Entry 8XXT (electron microscopy, 2.85 A resolution); this record covers chains A and B of the 9 polymer chains in the assembly.

# Chain A
Molecule: DNA-directed RNA polymerase subunit
Source organism: African swine fever virus
Notes: EC 2.7.7.6
UniProt: A0A3S7XUW7 (A0A3S7XUW7_ASF); residues 1-1441 here = UniProt positions 1-1441
Amino-acid sequence (1441 residues; numbered 1 to 1441; the number before each row is that of its first residue):
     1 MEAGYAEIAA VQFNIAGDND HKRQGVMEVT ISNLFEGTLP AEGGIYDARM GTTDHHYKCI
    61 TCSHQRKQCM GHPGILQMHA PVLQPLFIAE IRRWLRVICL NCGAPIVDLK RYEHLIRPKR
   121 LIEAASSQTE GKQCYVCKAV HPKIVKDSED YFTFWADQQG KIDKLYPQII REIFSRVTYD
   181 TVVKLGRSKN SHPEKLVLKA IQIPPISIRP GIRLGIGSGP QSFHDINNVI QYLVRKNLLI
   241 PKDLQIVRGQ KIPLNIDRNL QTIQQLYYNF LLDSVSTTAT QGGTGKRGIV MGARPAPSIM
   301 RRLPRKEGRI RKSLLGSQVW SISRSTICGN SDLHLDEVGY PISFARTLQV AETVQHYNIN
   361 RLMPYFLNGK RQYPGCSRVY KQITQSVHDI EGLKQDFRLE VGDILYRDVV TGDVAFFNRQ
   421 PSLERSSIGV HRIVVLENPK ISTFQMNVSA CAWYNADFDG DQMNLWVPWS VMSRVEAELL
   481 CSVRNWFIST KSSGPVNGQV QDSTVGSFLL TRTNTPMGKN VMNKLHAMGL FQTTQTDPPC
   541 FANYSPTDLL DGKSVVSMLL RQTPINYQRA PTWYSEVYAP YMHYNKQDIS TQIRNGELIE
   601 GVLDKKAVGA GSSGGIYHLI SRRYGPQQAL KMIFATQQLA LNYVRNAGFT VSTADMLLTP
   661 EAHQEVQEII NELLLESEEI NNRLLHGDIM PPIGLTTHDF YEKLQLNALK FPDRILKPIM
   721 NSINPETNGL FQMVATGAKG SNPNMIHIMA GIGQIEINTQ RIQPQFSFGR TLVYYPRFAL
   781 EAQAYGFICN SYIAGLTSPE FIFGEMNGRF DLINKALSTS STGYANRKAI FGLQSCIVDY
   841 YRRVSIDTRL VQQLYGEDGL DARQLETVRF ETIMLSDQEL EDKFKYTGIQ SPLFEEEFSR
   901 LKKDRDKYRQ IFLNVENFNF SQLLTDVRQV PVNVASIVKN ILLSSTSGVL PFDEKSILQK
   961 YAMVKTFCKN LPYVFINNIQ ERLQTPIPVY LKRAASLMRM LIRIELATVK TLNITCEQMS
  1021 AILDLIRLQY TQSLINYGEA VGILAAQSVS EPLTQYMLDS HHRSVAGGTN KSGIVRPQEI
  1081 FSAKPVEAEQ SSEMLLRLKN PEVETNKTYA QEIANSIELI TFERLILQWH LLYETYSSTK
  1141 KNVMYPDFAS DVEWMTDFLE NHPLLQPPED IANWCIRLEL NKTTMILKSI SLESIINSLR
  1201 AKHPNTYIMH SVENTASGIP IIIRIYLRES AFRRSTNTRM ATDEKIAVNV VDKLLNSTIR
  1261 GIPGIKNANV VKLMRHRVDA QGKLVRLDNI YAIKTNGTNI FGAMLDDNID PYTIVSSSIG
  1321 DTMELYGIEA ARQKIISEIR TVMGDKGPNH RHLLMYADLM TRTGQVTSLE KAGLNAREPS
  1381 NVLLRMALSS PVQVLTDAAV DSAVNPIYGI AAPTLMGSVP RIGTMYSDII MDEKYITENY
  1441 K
Not modelled in the structure: 213-224, 286-294, 1235-1239
Ion coordination: Zn2+ site 1: Cys59, Cys62, Cys69, His72; Zn2+ site 2: Cys99, Cys102, Cys134, Cys137; Mg2+: Asp457, Asp459, Asp461

# Chain B
Molecule: DNA-directed RNA polymerase subunit beta
Source organism: African swine fever virus
Notes: EC 2.7.7.6
UniProt: A0A2X0RU95 (A0A2X0RU95_ASF); numbering as in UniProt (aligned over 8-1242)
Amino-acid sequence (1235 residues; numbered 8 to 1242; the number before each row is that of its first residue):
     8 ITYGPIETVD NEELTEADML SFISAAVNST GLIGYNIKSF DDLMDNGIPQ IVKQMFNVDI
    68 TYKDQRDHTE IDKLRESVQI QFNFTDVNIE RPQHRNYSQG NKINLLPNKA RLCGLSYSGP
   128 VNLAAEVILT AHYSNGRQEV KRASIPPFQV STFPIMRGSN RCHTHHLSKT AKKEIGEDPN
   188 EPGGYFIARG GEWVVDLLEN IRFNTLHIHY HTMQQGNNEI IRGEFISQPG GAFENSSQII
   248 IRYMTTGAIT IEINSTKFSK LRIPWYLIFR MFGMTGDDSI IEQVVFDLES NSLVNTFMIE
   308 ILEKSIHVLD PIFQPVQHEL NREKIIQFLS EKVSKFVSNP SAYKSDENAV QYLNERQLTI
   368 LDKILLPHMG QTADTRVRKL RFLGLLIHKI LLVIMNVFPP TDRDSYRTKR VHGSGVSLAK
   428 AFKAIFNTSV IAPIINGFKE LLKQTAFEEL TQRNIIEAFS AALSKNTASD LNRSMEQSII
   488 SGNKTIMVRQ RPIVNRVSTQ SLERKNLLNT ISALRTVNTH NTTNASKQTE RADMMRRVHA
   548 SYPGYICVAQ SADTGEKVGM SKQLAITANV CTAGEVLSLK QRLLSDPAIQ QLADVSNKDI
   608 VRKGLARVFI NGEWIGCCTN AFELAQRYRM LRREGKVVHP HTTIYWDSMV DEVEFWLDVG
   668 RLTRPLLIVD NNIEKYNQAC YKAAEARKKG DKDWEKHKIP FIQNTRFTPQ MAKDILAGTL
   728 TLEDLVAQGI CEFITPEEAE NCLVAFSIIE LRKHKHDVTR RFTHVDVPQA ILGLAALVSP
   788 YANCTQPARV TYETNQGRQT GGWYCFSWPY RVDMNRFFQF YNEMPLVKTI AHNYVIPNGL
   848 NTIVAYMIYG GYNQEDSVIV SQSFIDRGGF AGTFYREEKV ELESDIESFG KPDPLITKNL
   908 KPGANYEKLV DGFVPVGTVV KKGDIIIGKV AKIRGEKDEL NKYIDRSVMY GFDEPAVVDA
   968 VMRPHGPNDE IFGLMRLRYE RNLNIGDKMS SRSGNKGIAA LALPTSDMPF TEDGLQPDLI
  1028 VNPHSHPSRM TNGQMIETTV GLANALQGVV TDGTAFLPIN VQLLSERLAQ EGLRFNGCQK
  1088 MFNGQTGEYF DAAIFIGPTY HQRLQKFVLD DRYAVASYGP TDALTGQPLD GKRSHGGLRL
  1148 GEMEHWVLTA QGAMQTIIEK SHDDSDGCIS YICRNCGEPA IYNASHPIYK CMNCDVQADI
  1208 GMVDSRRSSI VFQHEMRAAN VNITSVLSPR VFQPA
Not modelled in the structure: 941-949
Ion coordination: Zn2+: Cys1180, Cys1183, Cys1198, Cys1201

# How chain A and chain B interact
Residue-residue contacts (420):
  Met1(A) with Tyr1189(B), hydrogen bond (backbone-side chain); Tyr1196(B), hydrophobic
  Glu2(A) with Tyr1196(B)
  Ala3(A) with Tyr1189(B), hydrophobic; Ile1207(B); Met1209(B)
  Gly4(A) with Gly1208(B); Met1209(B), hydrogen bond (backbone-backbone)
  Tyr5(A) with Met1209(B)
  Ala6(A) with Arg1181(B); Met1209(B), hydrogen bond (backbone-backbone); Val1210(B); Leu1234(B), hydrophobic
  Glu7(A) with Leu1234(B); Ser1235(B), hydrogen bond (backbone-backbone)
  Ile8(A) with Val1210(B), hydrophobic; Ser1232(B); Leu1234(B), hydrophobic
  Ala9(A) with Leu1234(B); Ser1235(B)
  Ala10(A) with Thr1231(B); Ser1232(B); Val1233(B), hydrogen bond (backbone-backbone)
  Val11(A) with Ile1230(B), hydrophobic; Thr1231(B)
  Gln12(A) with Asn1229(B); Ile1230(B); Thr1231(B), hydrogen bond (backbone-backbone)
  Phe13(A) with Asn1229(B)
  Asn14(A) with Val1228(B); Asn1229(B), hydrogen bond (backbone-backbone)
  Ile15(A) with Asn1227(B)
  Ala16(A) with Asn1227(B), hydrogen bond (backbone-backbone)
  His21(A) with Asn1227(B), hydrogen bond
  Arg23(A) with Met1199(B); Asn1200(B)
  Gln24(A) with Glu1185(B), hydrogen bond; Asn1200(B); Asn1229(B), hydrogen bond
  Gly25(A) with Met1199(B)
  Val26(A) with Met1199(B), hydrophobic
  Thr61(A) with Ile1188(B); Ile1195(B)
  Cys62(A) with Ile1188(B), hydrophobic; Asn1190(B), hydrogen bond (backbone-side chain)
  Ser63(A) with Asn1190(B), hydrogen bond (backbone-side chain); His1193(B), hydrogen bond
  His64(A) with Tyr1189(B); Asn1190(B), hydrogen bond
  Arg66(A) with Arg1214(B), hydrogen bond (backbone-side chain)
  Lys67(A) with Arg1214(B), hydrogen bond (backbone-side chain)
  Cys69(A) with Arg1214(B), hydrogen bond (backbone-side chain)
  Met70(A) with Cys1175(B), hydrophobic; Ile1176(B); Arg1214(B), hydrogen bond; Ile1217(B), hydrophobic; His1221(B), hydrogen bond (backbone-side chain)
  Gly71(A) with His1221(B)
  Gln84(A) with Asn1227(B)
  Leu86(A) with Ala1226(B)
  Phe87(A) with Asn1227(B)
  Leu198(A) with Asn1227(B)
  Gln202(A) with Arg1224(B); Ala1225(B)
  Pro204(A) with Ala1225(B), hydrophobic
  Pro205(A) with His1221(B)
  Ser207(A) with Leu1131(B); Arg1214(B)
  Ile208(A) with Leu1131(B), hydrophobic; Val1218(B); His1221(B); Glu1222(B)
  Pro210(A) with Ala1130(B); Leu1131(B), hydrophobic
  Tyr267(A) with Asn1227(B), hydrogen bond
  Leu271(A) with Ala1225(B); Ala1226(B), hydrophobic; Asn1227(B)
  Ile299(A) with Glu1222(B)
  Met300(A) with Ala1226(B), hydrophobic
  Arg302(A) with Leu1131(B); Glu1222(B), salt bridge
  Leu303(A) with Phe1219(B), hydrophobic; Glu1222(B)
  Arg309(A) with Leu1131(B); Thr1132(B); Val1218(B); Phe1219(B); Glu1222(B), salt bridge
  Arg311(A) with Arg1146(B), hydrogen bond (backbone-side chain); Glu1149(B), salt bridge
  Lys312(A) with Asp1137(B), salt bridge; Arg1146(B), hydrogen bond (backbone-side chain)
  Ser313(A) with Thr1132(B); Gln1134(B), hydrogen bond (backbone-side chain); Arg1213(B), hydrogen bond (backbone-side chain); Ser1215(B)
  Leu314(A) with Arg1213(B), hydrogen bond (backbone-side chain); Ser1215(B); Ser1216(B); Phe1219(B), hydrophobic
  Leu315(A) with Gly1148(B); Glu1149(B); His1152(B)
  Gly316(A) with Gln1134(B); Arg1146(B); Leu1147(B); Arg1213(B)
  Ser317(A) with Gln1134(B); Arg1146(B); Leu1147(B), hydrogen bond (backbone-backbone); His1152(B); Ser1168(B); Ser1172(B); Arg1213(B)
  Gln318(A) with Gln1134(B), hydrogen bond (backbone-side chain); Pro1135(B); Leu1136(B); Asp1137(B), hydrogen bond; Gly1144(B); Leu1145(B), hydrogen bond (side chain-backbone); Arg1146(B); Asp1171(B); Ser1172(B), hydrogen bond (backbone-side chain)
  Val319(A) with Gly1144(B); Leu1145(B), hydrogen bond (backbone-backbone); Leu1147(B), hydrophobic; Lys1167(B); Asp1171(B)
  Trp320(A) with Val1122(B), hydrophobic; Ala1123(B); Ser1124(B); Tyr1125(B); Gly1126(B); Pro1127(B); Thr1128(B); Pro1135(B); Gly1143(B); Gly1144(B); Lys1167(B), hydrogen bond (backbone-side chain); Asp1171(B), hydrogen bond (backbone-backbone)
  Ser321(A) with Val1122(B); Ala1123(B), hydrogen bond (backbone-backbone); Ser1124(B), hydrogen bond; Lys1167(B), hydrogen bond (backbone-side chain); Asp1171(B)
  Ile322(A) with Ala1121(B); Val1122(B), hydrogen bond (backbone-backbone); Gly1144(B); Leu1145(B), hydrophobic
  Ser323(A) with Tyr1120(B); Ala1121(B)
  Arg324(A) with Asp1118(B), hydrogen bond (side chain-backbone); Arg1119(B); Tyr1120(B), hydrogen bond (backbone-backbone); Leu1145(B)
  Ser325(A) with Val1115(B); Arg1119(B)
  Thr326(A) with Ile1005(B); Val1115(B)
  Ile327(A) with Ile1005(B)
  Cys328(A) with Ala1007(B), hydrophobic
  Gly329(A) with Tyr859(B); Ala1007(B)
  Asn330(A) with Tyr859(B), hydrogen bond
  Ser331(A) with Gly857(B); Gly858(B), hydrogen bond (side chain-backbone); Tyr859(B); Gln861(B)
  Asp332(A) with Tyr859(B), hydrogen bond
  Phe344(A) with Arg1119(B); Tyr1120(B); Ala1121(B), hydrophobic
  Thr347(A) with Ala1121(B)
  Leu348(A) with Val1122(B)
  Arg378(A) with Tyr1125(B)
  Phe416(A) with Thr1163(B)
  Asn418(A) with Glu1151(B)
  Gln420(A) with Arg1146(B); Glu1151(B), hydrogen bond
  Pro421(A) with Met1150(B), hydrophobic
  Ser422(A) with Met1150(B); Glu1151(B), hydrogen bond; Val1154(B)
  Leu423(A) with Met1150(B), hydrophobic
  Glu424(A) with Val1154(B)
  Arg425(A) with Val1154(B); Ala1157(B), hydrogen bond (side chain-backbone); Gln1158(B), hydrogen bond (backbone-side chain)
  Ile428(A) with Glu1151(B); Val1154(B), hydrophobic; Leu1155(B), hydrophobic; Gln1158(B), hydrogen bond (backbone-side chain)
  Ser442(A) with Val1115(B); Leu1116(B); Arg1119(B), hydrogen bond
  Thr443(A) with Ile992(B); Gly993(B); Val1115(B)
  Val448(A) with Gln861(B); Glu862(B)
  Ala456(A) with Glu862(B)
  Asp457(A) with Asp863(B)
  Phe458(A) with Gln861(B); Glu862(B), hydrogen bond (backbone-backbone); Asp863(B), hydrogen bond (backbone-side chain); Ser864(B); Ile1005(B), hydrogen bond (backbone-backbone)
  Asp459(A) with Asp863(B), hydrogen bond (backbone-side chain); Lys995(B); Lys1003(B); Ile1005(B)
  Gly460(A) with Ile1005(B)
  Gln462(A) with Asp1118(B)
  Trp466(A) with Leu1147(B), hydrophobic; Lys1167(B)
  Pro468(A) with Glu1166(B)
  Trp469(A) with Glu1166(B), hydrogen bond (backbone-side chain); Asp1170(B); Asp1171(B), hydrogen bond
  Ser470(A) with Glu1166(B), hydrogen bond (backbone-side chain)
  Met472(A) with Gln1162(B), hydrogen bond (backbone-side chain)
  Ser473(A) with Thr1163(B), hydrogen bond; Glu1166(B)
  Glu476(A) with Ala1160(B); Met1161(B); Gln1162(B), hydrogen bond; Thr1163(B), hydrogen bond
  Leu480(A) with Gln1158(B); Gly1159(B)
  Cys481(A) with Gln1158(B), hydrogen bond
  Trp486(A) with Gln1158(B)
  Val500(A) with Gln861(B), hydrogen bond (backbone-side chain)
  Gln501(A) with Gln861(B); Glu862(B), hydrogen bond (side chain-backbone); Asn1029(B); His1031(B), hydrogen bond (backbone-side chain)
  Asp502(A) with Ile855(B); Asn860(B); Gln861(B); Asn1029(B), hydrogen bond; His1031(B)
  Ser503(A) with Gln861(B)
  Val505(A) with Ile855(B), hydrophobic; His1031(B)
  Met517(A) with Asp1098(B)
  His526(A) with Glu1095(B), salt bridge
  Leu641(A) with Gly857(B); Gly858(B)
  Val644(A) with Ile855(B), hydrophobic
  Arg645(A) with Gly857(B); Asn1090(B), hydrogen bond (backbone-side chain); Gln1092(B); Phe1097(B)
  Asn646(A) with Glu1095(B), hydrogen bond; Tyr1096(B); Phe1097(B); Asp1098(B), hydrogen bond (backbone-backbone)
  Ala647(A) with Asp1098(B), hydrogen bond (backbone-backbone); Ala1099(B), hydrogen bond (backbone-backbone)
  Gly648(A) with Phe1097(B); Ala1099(B)
  Phe649(A) with Tyr853(B); Met854(B); Ile855(B), hydrogen bond (backbone-backbone); Pro1030(B), hydrophobic; Ile1101(B)
  Thr650(A) with Tyr853(B), hydrogen bond (side chain-backbone); Ala1100(B); Ile1101(B); Phe1102(B), hydrogen bond (side chain-backbone)
  Val651(A) with Tyr853(B); Pro1030(B), hydrophobic; Met1042(B); Phe1102(B)
  Ser652(A) with Asn1083(B); Gly1084(B); Cys1085(B); Phe1102(B)
  Thr653(A) with Met1042(B), hydrogen bond (side chain-backbone); Ile1043(B); Thr1046(B), hydrogen bond; Val1068(B); Phe1102(B)
  Ala654(A) with Asn1083(B)
  Met656(A) with His1033(B), hydrogen bond; Asn1039(B)
  Leu657(A) with Val1068(B), hydrophobic; Gln1069(B); Ser1072(B)
  Leu730(A) with Pro1034(B), hydrophobic
  Met733(A) with Pro1030(B); His1031(B); Pro1034(B), hydrophobic
  Ala738(A) with His1031(B)
  Lys739(A) with His1031(B); Pro1034(B); Ser1035(B)
  Asn744(A) with Pro1034(B); Met1037(B)
  Ile748(A) with His1033(B); Met1037(B), hydrophobic; Asn1039(B)
  Asn758(A) with Arg544(B)
  Gln765(A) with Asp409(B); His546(B); Ala547(B)
  Phe766(A) with Ala547(B); Ser548(B); Ala746(B); Glu747(B)
  Ser767(A) with Glu747(B)
  Phe768(A) with Met656(B), hydrophobic
  Arg770(A) with Ala746(B); Glu747(B), hydrogen bond (side chain-backbone); Cys749(B), hydrogen bond (side chain-backbone); Leu750(B)
  Thr771(A) with Ala547(B)
  Leu772(A) with Ala547(B); Pro550(B), hydrophobic
  Val773(A) with Ala746(B); Cys749(B); Leu750(B); Val751(B), hydrogen bond (backbone-backbone)
  Tyr774(A) with Val751(B); Phe753(B), hydrophobic; Asp773(B), hydrogen bond; Ile778(B)
  Tyr775(A) with Leu750(B)
  Pro776(A) with Leu750(B); Arg767(B)
  Arg777(A) with Glu747(B)
  Glu781(A) with Arg767(B), salt bridge
  Tyr792(A) with Cys791(B); Gln793(B); Met1037(B), hydrophobic; Asn1039(B)
  Ile793(A) with Asn1039(B); Ile1043(B), hydrophobic; Val1068(B)
  Ala794(A) with Ile1066(B)
  Gly795(A) with Asn790(B); Cys791(B)
  Leu796(A) with Asn790(B), hydrogen bond (backbone-backbone); Phe1063(B)
  Thr797(A) with Phe753(B); Phe1063(B)
  Ser798(A) with Pro775(B); Ile778(B); Phe1063(B)
  Pro799(A) with Phe753(B)
  Phe801(A) with Leu779(B), hydrophobic; Ala789(B); Asn790(B); Pro794(B), hydrophobic; Val797(B), hydrophobic; Phe1063(B), hydrophobic
  Ile802(A) with Pro550(B), hydrophobic; Ile778(B), hydrophobic
  Gly804(A) with Pro794(B)
  Glu805(A) with Val555(B); Ala556(B); Pro794(B); Thr798(B)
  Met806(A) with Val545(B); Ala547(B), hydrophobic
  Arg809(A) with Arg543(B), hydrogen bond (side chain-backbone); Val545(B); Val555(B), hydrogen bond (side chain-backbone); Gln557(B); Ser558(B); Gly566(B)
  Phe810(A) with Asp540(B); Arg544(B)
  Leu812(A) with Asp560(B); Val565(B), hydrophobic; Thr798(B); Tyr799(B), hydrophobic
  Ile813(A) with Asp540(B); Arg543(B); Arg544(B)
  Lys815(A) with Asp560(B), hydrogen bond (side chain-backbone); Thr561(B)
  Ala816(A) with Gly562(B)
  Arg827(A) with Glu1149(B), salt bridge; Trp1153(B)
  Ile830(A) with Trp1153(B)
  Phe831(A) with Trp1153(B), hydrophobic
  Ala1040(A) with Thr1156(B)
  Ile1043(A) with Trp1153(B); Thr1156(B); Ala1157(B), hydrophobic
  Leu1044(A) with Ala1157(B), hydrophobic
  Gln1047(A) with Trp1153(B); Val1154(B); Ala1157(B)
  Met1386(A) with Phe1219(B), hydrophobic
  Leu1395(A) with Met1223(B), hydrophobic; Val1228(B), hydrophobic
  Ala1399(A) with Val1228(B), hydrophobic
  Ile1410(A) with Thr1156(B)
  Leu1415(A) with Ser1216(B), hydrogen bond (backbone-side chain); Phe1219(B)
  Met1416(A) with Ser1212(B); Ser1216(B), hydrogen bond (backbone-side chain); Gln1220(B)
  Gly1417(A) with His1169(B), hydrogen bond (backbone-side chain); Ser1212(B); Arg1213(B); Ser1216(B), hydrogen bond (backbone-side chain)
  Val1419(A) with Met1161(B), hydrophobic; Ile1165(B), hydrophobic
  Pro1420(A) with Met1161(B)
  Ile1422(A) with Thr1156(B); Met1161(B), hydrophobic
  Thr1424(A) with Gly1159(B), hydrogen bond (side chain-backbone); Ala1160(B), hydrogen bond (side chain-backbone); Gln1162(B)
  Met1425(A) with Met1161(B), hydrophobic; Ile1165(B), hydrophobic
Interface residues without a listed pair, chain A (201 interface residues in all): Asp20, His72, Pro85, Ile310, Ser427, Lys440, Ile441, Gln445, Cys451, Leu658, Gly740, His747, Ile757, Ala779, Gly808, Asn826, Glu1039, Ile1074, Leu1383, Ser1418, Gly1423
Interface residues without a listed pair, chain B (186 interface residues in all): Gln535, Cys554, Arg671, Ala752, Thr792, Ala795, Asn991, Gly1004, Phe1082, Gly1138, Ile1164, Tyr1178, Asp1211

# In short
Chain A and chain B form an interface of 201 and 186 residues respectively; the contacts include 90 hydrogen
bonds and 7 salt bridges. Among the polar pairs are Arg302(A)-Glu1222(B), Arg309(A)-Glu1222(B) and
Arg311(A)-Glu1149(B). Cys59(A), Cys62(A), Cys69(A) and His72(A) coordinate Zn2+ site 1.
Chain A is DNA-directed RNA polymerase subunit and chain B is DNA-directed RNA polymerase subunit beta, both
from African swine fever virus; the structure, ASFV RNAP M1249L C-tail occupied complex2 (MCOC2), was
determined by electron microscopy (same publication as 8Y0E, 8XX4, 8XX5, 8XXP and 8XY6).
